Entry 4OBG (X-ray diffraction, 1.78 A resolution); this record covers chains A and B of the 3 polymer chains in the assembly.

[Chain A (and B)]
Molecule: HIV-1 Protease
From: Human immunodeficiency virus type 1
Notes: EC 3.4.23.16; chain B of this document is another copy of the same molecule, construct and numbering; everything in this record applies to it too
UniProtKB: P03369 (POL_HV1A2); residues 1-99 here correspond to UniProt positions 491-589 (UniProt number = residue number + 490)
Sequence (99 residues; row label = number of the first residue in the row):
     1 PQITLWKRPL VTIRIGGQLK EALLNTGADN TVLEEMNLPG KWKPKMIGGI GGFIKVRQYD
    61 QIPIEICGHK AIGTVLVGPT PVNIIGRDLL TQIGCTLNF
Sequence notes: engineered mutation Lys7 (Gln497 in P03369), Asn25 (Asp515 in P03369), Asn30 (Asp520 in P03369), Ile64 (Val554 in P03369), Asp88 (Asn578 in P03369)
UniProt features mapped onto this chain:
  - region (Dimerization of protease): Pro1 to Leu5, Gly49 to Lys55
  - site: Phe99 (Cleavage)
From the paper describing this entry:
  - mutagenesis - D25N: abolished catalytic activity (citing earlier work)
  - mutagenesis - D30N: decreased binding to NFV (citing earlier work)
  - conformationally variable residues (loop rearrangement): Glu35 to Lys43
  - mutagenesis - D30N/N88D: decreased binding to p1-p6 peptide

[Interface between chain A and chain B]
Pairs across the interface (91; chain A residue first):
  Pro1(A) with Leu97(B); Asn98(B); Phe99(B), hydrogen bond (backbone-backbone)
  Gln2(A) with Leu97(B); Asn98(B)
  Ile3(A) with Thr96(B); Leu97(B), hydrogen bond (backbone-backbone); Phe99(B), hydrophobic
  Leu5(A) with Thr26(B); Arg87(B), hydrogen bond (backbone-side chain); Leu90(B), hydrophobic; Thr91(B); Cys95(B)
  Trp6(A) with Arg87(B); Thr91(B)
  Lys7(A) with Arg87(B)
  Arg8(A) with Asp29(B), salt bridge; Arg87(B)
  Pro9(A) with Thr26(B); Arg87(B)
  Leu23(A) with Gly27(B)
  Leu24(A) with Thr26(B), hydrogen bond (backbone-side chain); Leu97(B), hydrophobic; Phe99(B), hydrophobic
  Asn25(A) with Asn25(B); Thr26(B); Gly27(B)
  Thr26(A) with Pro9(B); Leu24(B), hydrogen bond (side chain-backbone); Asn25(B); Thr26(B), hydrogen bond (side chain-backbone); Leu97(B)
  Gly27(A) with Leu23(B); Asn25(B), hydrogen bond (backbone-side chain)
  Asp29(A) with Arg8(B), salt bridge
  Gly48(A) with Ile50(B)
  Gly49(A) with Ile50(B); Pro81(B)
  Ile50(A) with Gly49(B); Ile50(B), hydrogen bond (backbone-backbone); Gly51(B), hydrogen bond (backbone-backbone); Gly52(B); Ile54(B), hydrophobic; Thr80(B); Pro81(B); Ile84(B), hydrophobic
  Gly51(A) with Gly51(B); Gly52(B); Ile54(B)
  Gly52(A) with Ile50(B); Gly51(B)
  Ile54(A) with Ile50(B)
  Cys67(A) with Phe99(B), hydrophobic
  His69(A) with Phe99(B)
  Thr80(A) with Ile50(B)
  Pro81(A) with Gly49(B); Ile50(B)
  Arg87(A) with Leu5(B), hydrogen bond (side chain-backbone); Trp6(B), hydrogen bond (side chain-backbone); Lys7(B), hydrogen bond (side chain-backbone); Arg8(B); Pro9(B)
  Thr91(A) with Leu5(B); Trp6(B)
  Ile93(A) with Phe99(B)
  Gly94(A) with Asn98(B); Phe99(B)
  Cys95(A) with Leu5(B); Leu97(B), hydrophobic; Asn98(B); Phe99(B), hydrophobic
  Thr96(A) with Gln2(B), hydrogen bond; Ile3(B); Thr96(B); Leu97(B); Asn98(B), hydrogen bond (backbone-backbone)
  Leu97(A) with Pro1(B); Gln2(B); Ile3(B), hydrogen bond (backbone-backbone); Leu5(B), hydrophobic; Pro9(B), hydrophobic; Leu24(B), hydrophobic; Cys95(B), hydrophobic; Thr96(B)
  Asn98(A) with Pro1(B); Gln2(B), hydrogen bond; Gly94(B); Cys95(B); Thr96(B), hydrogen bond (backbone-backbone); Asn98(B), hydrogen bond
  Phe99(A) with Pro1(B), hydrogen bond (backbone-backbone)
Also at the interface, not in a pair above, chain A (37 interface residues in all): Ile47, Phe53, Ile84, Leu90
Also at the interface, not in a pair above, chain B (35 interface residues in all): Ile47, Gly48, Phe53, Ile93

[Summary]
The interface between chain A and chain B involves 37 residues on one side and 35 on the other, with 19
hydrogen bonds and 2 salt bridges. Polar contacts include Arg8(A)-Asp29(B), Leu5(A)-Arg87(B) and
Leu24(A)-Thr26(B). The paper reports that D25N of chain A abolishes catalytic activity; conformational
variability at Glu35(A); 3 substitutions were tested in all.
Chain A and chain B are both HIV-1 Protease (Human immunodeficiency virus type 1); the structure, Crystal
Structure of Nelfinavir-Resistant, Inactive HIV-1 Protease (D30N/N88D) in Complex with the p1-p6 substrate,
was determined by X-ray diffraction together with 4OBD, 4OBF, 4OBH, 4OBJ and 4OBK from the same study.
